PDB entry 6IOK | electron microscopy, 3.64 A resolution | chains L and E of the 12 polymer chains in the assembly

Chain L:
Name: Multidrug resistance protein MexA
Organism: Pseudomonas aeruginosa PAO1
UniProtKB: P52477 (MEXA_PSEAE); residues 2-360 here correspond to UniProt positions 25-383 (UniProt number = residue number + 23)
Amino-acid sequence (362 residues; each row starts with the number of its first residue; numbers below 1 keep their minus sign (Gly-1 is residue -1)):
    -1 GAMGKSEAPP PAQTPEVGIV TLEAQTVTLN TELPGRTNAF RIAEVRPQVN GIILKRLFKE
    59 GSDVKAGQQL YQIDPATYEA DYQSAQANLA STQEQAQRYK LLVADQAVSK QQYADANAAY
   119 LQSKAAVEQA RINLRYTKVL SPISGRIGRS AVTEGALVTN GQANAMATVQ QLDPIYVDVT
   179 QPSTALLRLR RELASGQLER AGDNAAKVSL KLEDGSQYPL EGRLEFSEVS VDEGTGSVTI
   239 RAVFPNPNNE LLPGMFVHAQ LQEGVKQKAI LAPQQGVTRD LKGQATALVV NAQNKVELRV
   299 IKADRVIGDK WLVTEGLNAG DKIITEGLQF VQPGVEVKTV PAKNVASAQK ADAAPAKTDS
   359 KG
Unresolved in the structure: -1 to 10, 345-360
Sequence notes: expression tag (-1 to 1)
What the authors report for this chain:
  - mutagenesis - L100D: abolished binding to Outer membrane protein OprM
  - mutagenesis - L100D: abolished growth in response to drug resistance
  - mutagenesis - R96A, L99D, D103A, Q104A: unchanged binding to Outer membrane protein OprM
  - mutagenesis - R96D, S107D: decreased binding to Outer membrane protein OprM
  - mutagenesis - R39D, S107D, R147D: decreased growth in response to drug resistance
  - mutagenesis - R39D, R147D: abolished binding to another copy of this molecule
  - mutagenesis - R34A, R34D, T233A, T233V, R277A, R277D: abolished binding to Multidrug resistance protein MexB (chain E)

Chain E:
Name: Multidrug resistance protein MexB
Organism: Pseudomonas aeruginosa PAO1
UniProtKB: P52002 (MEXB_PSEAE); numbering as in UniProt (aligned over 1-1046)
Amino-acid sequence (1054 residues; numbered 1 to 1054; the number before each row is that of its first residue):
     1 MSKFFIDRPI FAWVIALVIM LAGGLSILSL PVNQYPAIAP PAIAVQVSYP GASAETVQDT
    61 VVQVIEQQMN GIDNLRYISS ESNSDGSMTI TVTFEQGTDP DIAQVQVQNK LQLATPLLPQ
   121 EVQRQGIRVT KAVKNFLMVV GVVSTDGSMT KEDLSNYIVS NIQDPLSRTK GVGDFQVFGS
   181 QYSMRIWLDP AKLNSYQLTP GDVSSAIQAQ NVQISSGQLG GLPAVKGQQL NATIIGKTRL
   241 QTAEQFENIL LKVNPDGSQV RLKDVADVGL GGQDYSINAQ FNGSPASGIA IKLATGANAL
   301 DTAKAIRQTI ANLEPFMPQG MKVVYPYDTT PVVSASIHEV VKTLGEAILL VFLVMYLFLQ
   361 NFRATLIPTI AVPVVLLGTF GVLAAFGFSI NTLTMFGMVL AIGLLVDDAI VVVENVERVM
   421 AEEGLSPREA ARKSMGQIQG ALVGIAMVLS AVFLPMAFFG GSTGVIYRQF SITIVSAMAL
   481 SVIVALILTP ALCATMLKPI EKGDHGEHKG GFFGWFNRMF LSTTHGYERG VASILKHRAP
   541 YLLIYVVIVA GMIWMFTRIP TAFLPDEDQG VLFAQVQTPP GSSAERTQVV VDSMREYLLE
   601 KESSSVSSVF TVTGFNFAGR GQSSGMAFIM LKPWEERPGG ENSVFELAKR AQMHFFSFKD
   661 AMVFAFAPPS VLELGNATGF DLFLQDQAGV GHEVLLQARN KFLMLAAQNP ALQRVRPNGM
   721 SDEPQYKLEI DDEKASALGV SLADINSTVS IAWGSSYVND FIDRGRVKRV YLQGRPDARM
   781 NPDDLSKWYV RNDKGEMVPF NAFATGKWEY GSPKLERYNG VPAMEILGEP APGLSSGDAM
   841 AAVEEIVKQL PKGVGYSWTG LSYEERLSGS QAPALYALSL LVVFLCLAAL YESWSIPFSV
   901 MLVVPLGVIG ALLATSMRGL SNDVFFQVGL LTTIGLSAKN AILIVEFAKE LHEQGKGIVE
   961 AAIEACRMRL RPIVMTSLAF ILGVVPLAIS TGAGSGSQHA IGTGVIGGMV TATVLAIFWV
  1021 PLFYVAVSTL FKDEASKQQA SVEKGQLEHH HHHH
Unresolved in the structure: 1031-1054
Sequence notes: expression tag (1047-1054)
Swiss-Prot annotation at these positions:
  - mutagenesis: Asp407 (D407N: Proton counter-transport is compromised, thereby preventing efflux pump activity, in vitro)
What the authors report for this chain:
  - conformationally variable residues (helix shift, loop rearrangement): Met653 to Ala661, Gly675 to Phe680
  - contacts within the chain: Phe617-Asn676

Chain L / chain E interface:
Residue-residue contacts (46; chain L residue first):
  Glu14(L) with Lys659(E)
  Pro32(L) with Asn194(E); Tyr789(E)
  Arg34(L) with Ser195(E), hydrogen bond (side chain-backbone); Gln197(E)
  Pro180(L) with Pro799(E), hydrophobic; Asn801(E)
  Thr182(L) with Asn801(E), hydrogen bond (side chain-backbone); Ala802(E)
  Glu211(L) with Lys192(E), hydrogen bond (backbone-side chain)
  Gly232(L) with Leu738(E); Asn792(E), hydrogen bond (backbone-side chain); Glu796(E); Val798(E)
  Thr233(L) with Leu738(E); Glu796(E); Met797(E); Val798(E); Pro799(E)
  Gly234(L) with Leu738(E)
  Phe254(L) with Ala191(E); Asn194(E); Ser195(E)
  His256(L) with Ala191(E)
  Gln273(L) with Arg586(E)
  Arg277(L) with Pro724(E); Trp808(E); Tyr810(E)
  Asp278(L) with Tyr810(E)
  Leu279(L) with Glu693(E); Tyr810(E)
  Gly281(L) with Trp808(E)
  Val304(L) with Asn781(E)
  Glu324(L) with Lys659(E); Asp660(E)
  Gly325(L) with Asp660(E)
  Leu326(L) with Pro579(E), hydrophobic
  Gln327(L) with Gln577(E); Thr578(E), hydrogen bond (side chain-backbone); Pro579(E); Ala661(E); Met662(E)
  Phe328(L) with Phe656(E); Met662(E), hydrophobic
  Val338(L) with Lys659(E)
  Asn342(L) with Asp660(E), hydrogen bond
Interface residues without a listed pair, chain L (32 interface residues in all): Val15, Gly16, Arg186, Asp230, Glu231, Arg303, Trp309, Thr323
Interface residues without a listed pair, chain E (33 interface residues in all): Tyr196, Ser657, Phe658, Pro782, Asp783
From the paper, about this interface:
  - interface residues, chain L: Arg34(L)

Summary:
32 residues of chain L and 33 residues of chain E are in contact; the contacts include 6 hydrogen bonds. Among
the polar pairs are Arg34(L)-Ser195(E), Thr182(L)-Asn801(E) and Glu211(L)-Lys192(E). From the paper: R34A,
R34D and T233A of chain L, among others, abolish binding to Multidrug resistance protein MexB (chain E); the
interface residue Arg34(L); 15 substitutions were tested in all.
Here chain L is Multidrug resistance protein MexA and chain E is Multidrug resistance protein MexB, both from
Pseudomonas aeruginosa PAO1. Entry 6IOK (Cryo-EM structure of multidrug efflux pump MexAB-OprM (0 degree
state)) was determined by electron microscopy together with 6IOL from the same study.
